5LUT - chain K; structure by X-ray diffraction, 2.72 A resolution.

# Chain K
Name: BLM helicase
From: Gallus gallus
Reference sequence: Q5ZJM1 (Q5ZJM1_CHICK); residues 294-359 here correspond to UniProt positions 97-162 (UniProt number = residue number - 197)
Amino-acid sequence (68 residues; row label = number of the first residue in the row):
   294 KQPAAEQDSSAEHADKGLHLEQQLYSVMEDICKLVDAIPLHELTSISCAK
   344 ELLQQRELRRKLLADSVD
Unresolved in the structure: 294-310, 333-361
Modified residues: Mse-321 (selenomethionine; parent Met)
Sequence notes: expression tag (360-361)

# Overview
Chain K is BLM helicase (Gallus gallus); the structure, Structures of DHBN domain of Gallus gallus BLM
helicase, was determined by X-ray diffraction (same publication as 5LUS and 5MK5).
